Entry 9ERJ (electron microscopy, 2.90 A resolution); this record covers chains A and C of the 6 polymer chains in the assembly.

[Chain A]
Molecule: Na(+)-translocating ferredoxin:NAD(+) oxidoreductase complex subunit A
From: Acetobacterium woodii DSM 1030
Notes: EC 7.2.1.2
UniProt: H6LC28 (RNFA_ACEWD); residue numbers follow UniProt; this construct covers 1-191
Sequence (191 residues; row label = number of the first residue in the row):
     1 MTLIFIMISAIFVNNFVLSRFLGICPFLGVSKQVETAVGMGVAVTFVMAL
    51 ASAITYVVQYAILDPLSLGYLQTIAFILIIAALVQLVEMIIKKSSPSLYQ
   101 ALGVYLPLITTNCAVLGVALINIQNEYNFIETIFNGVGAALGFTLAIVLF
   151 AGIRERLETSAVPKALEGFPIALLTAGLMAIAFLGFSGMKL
Metal / ion sites: 2Fe-2S cluster Fe: Cys25, Cys113 (shared with 2 residues of chain E); Na+ near Tyr105 (its only coordinating residue here)
Residues lining bound ligands: 2Fe-2S cluster (FES): Leu22, Ile24, Cys25, Pro26, Cys113
What the authors report for this chain:
  - mutagenesis - Y105A: decreased catalytic activity
  - mutagenesis - Y105A: decreased growth
  - mutagenesis - T110G: abolished growth
  - mutagenesis - T111G: unchanged growth
  - mutagenesis - Y105A, T111G: abolished growth in response to under 2 mM NaCl

[Chain C]
Molecule: Na(+)-translocating ferredoxin:NAD(+) oxidoreductase complex subunit C
From: Acetobacterium woodii DSM 1030
Notes: EC 7.2.1.2
UniProt: H6LC32 (RNFC_ACEWD); residue numbers follow UniProt; this construct covers 1-443
Sequence (443 residues; row label = number of the first residue in the row):
     1 MNVKHGTFKGGIHPPYRKESTAEVPLGFGKKPEMVIIPMSLHIGAPCTPI
    51 VKKGDTVFLGQRVGEPNGFVSVPVHASVSGKVIAVEERPHASGDRVMSVV
   101 IESDGLDTIDPSIKPYGTLEDMDADAIKKMVLNAGIVGLGGATFPTHVKL
   151 AIPPDKKVDCVVLNGAECEPYLTADHHLMTSQAEKVVMGLKLAMKSVGVE
   201 KGFIGVEDNKTDAIEALVKAIGNDSRLEVYSLHTKYPQGAEKQLIAAITG
   251 REVPSGALPADAGVVVMNVGTAAQIAESMITGLPLYKRYLTCTGDAIKNP
   301 QTIEIRIGVPFQSVIDQCGGFSSEPGKVISGGPMMGVTQFVTDIPVMKGT
   351 SGILCLTKESAKIATPSNCIHCGKCVGVCPIHLQPLNIAEYSQRNMWDKC
   401 ESNNAMDCIECGSCSYICPAKRTLVSSIRVAKREIIAQRRKGN
Metal / ion sites: 4Fe-4S cluster Fe site 1: Cys369, Cys372, Cys375, Cys418; 4Fe-4S cluster Fe site 2: Cys379, Cys408, Cys411, Cys414
Residues lining bound ligands:
  - FMN (flavin mononucleotide): Gly138, Leu139, Gly140, Ala142, Lys149, Asn164, Ala166, Glu167, Cys168, Tyr236, Gly239, Ala240, Glu241, Val266, Met267, Asn268, Thr271, Met335, Ile409, Cys411
  - 4Fe-4S cluster (SF4), molecule 1: Cys369, Ile370, His371, Cys372, Gly373, Lys374, Cys375, Leu386, Cys418, Pro419, Ala420, Arg422, Leu424
  - 4Fe-4S cluster (SF4), molecule 2: Cys379, Pro380, Ile381, Pro385, Cys408, Ile409, Glu410, Cys411, Gly412, Ser413, Cys414, Val425, Ile428
Curated features (UniProtKB/Swiss-Prot):
  - binding site ([4Fe-4S] cluster): Cys369, Cys372, Cys375, Cys379, Cys408, Cys411, Cys414, Cys418

[Chain A / chain C interface]
Residue-residue contacts (5; chain A residue first):
  Arg156(A) with His371(C), hydrogen bond
  Glu158(A) with Tyr391(C)
  Thr159(A) with Tyr391(C); Arg394(C)
  Ser160(A) with Arg394(C), hydrogen bond (backbone-side chain)
Interface residues without a listed pair, chain C (5 interface residues in all): Glu390, Lys399

[In short]
Chain A and chain C form an interface of 4 and 5 residues respectively; the contacts include 2 hydrogen bonds.
Polar contacts include Arg156(A)-His371(C) and Ser160(A)-Arg394(C). Bound to chain A: 2Fe-2S cluster. From the
paper: Y105A and T111G of chain A abolish growth in response to under 2 mM NaCl; Y105A of chain A reduces
catalytic activity.
Chain A is Na(+)-translocating ferredoxin:NAD(+) oxidoreductase complex subunit A and chain C is
Na(+)-translocating ferredoxin:NAD(+) oxidoreductase complex subunit C, both from Acetobacterium woodii DSM
1030; the structure, Cryo-EM structure of sodium pumping Rnf complex from Acetobacterium woodii reduced with
low potential Ferredoxin, was determined by electron microscopy (same publication as 9ERI, 9ERK and 9ERL).
